Entry 4ELT (X-ray diffraction, 2.20 A resolution); this record covers chains A and C of the 3 polymer chains in the assembly.

# Chain A
Molecule: DNA polymerase I, thermostable
From: Thermus aquaticus
Notes: EC 2.7.7.7
Reference sequence: P19821 (DPO1_THEAQ); numbering as in UniProt (aligned over 293-832)
Amino-acid sequence (540 residues; row label = number of the first residue in the row):
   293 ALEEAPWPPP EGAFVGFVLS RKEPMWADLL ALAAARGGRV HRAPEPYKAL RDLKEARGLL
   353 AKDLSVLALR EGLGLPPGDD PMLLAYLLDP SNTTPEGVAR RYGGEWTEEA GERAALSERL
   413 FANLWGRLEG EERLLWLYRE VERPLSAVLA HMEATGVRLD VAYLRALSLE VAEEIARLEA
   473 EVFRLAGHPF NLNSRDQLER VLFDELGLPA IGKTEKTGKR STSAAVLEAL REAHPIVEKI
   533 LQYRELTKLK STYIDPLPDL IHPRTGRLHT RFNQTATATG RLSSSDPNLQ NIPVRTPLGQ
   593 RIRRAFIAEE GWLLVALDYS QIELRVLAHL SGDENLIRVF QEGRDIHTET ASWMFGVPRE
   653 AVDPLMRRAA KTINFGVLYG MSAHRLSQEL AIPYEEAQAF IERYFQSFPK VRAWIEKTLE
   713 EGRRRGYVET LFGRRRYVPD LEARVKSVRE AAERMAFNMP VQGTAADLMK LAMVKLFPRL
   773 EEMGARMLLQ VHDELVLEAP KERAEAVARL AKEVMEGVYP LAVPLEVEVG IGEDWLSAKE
Unresolved in the structure: 293
Ion coordination: Mg2+ site 1: Asp-610, Tyr-611, Asp-785 (together with 0R5); Mg2+ site 2: Asp-610, Asp-785 (together with 0R5)
Small-molecule neighbours: 0R5 (2'-deoxy-5-[(4-ethynylphenyl)ethynyl]uridine 5'-(tetrahydrogen triphosphate)): Arg-573, Arg-587, Asp-610, Tyr-611, Ser-612, Gln-613, Ile-614, Glu-615, His-639, Arg-659, Arg-660, Lys-663, Thr-664, Phe-667, Tyr-671, Asp-785
Reported in the primary citation:
  - conformationally variable residues (side-chain flip): Arg-587, Arg-660
  - binding site for 0R5: Arg-587, Lys-663
  - binding site for the 12-nt DNA strand: Arg-587

# Chain C
Molecule: 16-nt DNA strand
Sequence (16 nucleotides; row label = number of the first residue in the row):
   201 AAAAGGCGCC GTGGTC

# Chain A / chain C interface
Contacting residue pairs - 60 pairs, chain A then chain C:
  Asn-483(A) / DT212(C)  hydrogen bond to the phosphate
  Asn-485(A) / DG211(C)  phosphate contact
  Asn-485(A) / DT212(C)  hydrogen bond to the phosphate
  Ser-486(A) / DT212(C)  hydrogen bond to the phosphate
  Ser-486(A) / DG213(C)  hydrogen bond to the phosphate
  Asp-488(A) / DG213(C)  sugar contact
  Gln-489(A) / DG213(C)  hydrogen bond to the phosphate
  Ile-503(A) / DA201(C)  base contact
  Gly-504(A) / DA201(C)  sugar contact
  Lys-505(A) / DA201(C)  sugar contact
  Ser-513(A) / DA201(C)  sugar contact
  Ser-515(A) / DA201(C)  hydrogen bond to the phosphate
  Ala-517(A) / DA201(C)  base contact
  Ala-517(A) / DA202(C)  base contact
  Val-518(A) / DA201(C)  base contact
  Ala-521(A) / DA201(C)  base contact
  Ser-543(A) / DC210(C)  sugar contact
  Ser-543(A) / DG211(C)  phosphate contact
  Thr-544(A) / DC210(C)  sugar contact
  Pro-548(A) / DC210(C)  phosphate contact
  Ala-568(A) / DG208(C)  phosphate contact
  Thr-569(A) / DC207(C)  phosphate contact
  Ala-570(A) / DG206(C)  phosphate contact
  Ala-570(A) / DC207(C)  hydrogen bond to the phosphate
  Thr-571(A) / DG206(C)  sugar contact
  Arg-573(A) / DG205(C)  base contact
  Arg-573(A) / DG206(C)  base contact
  Ser-575(A) / DC207(C)  phosphate contact
  Ser-575(A) / DG208(C)  hydrogen bond to the phosphate
  Ser-576(A) / DG208(C)  sugar contact
  Ser-577(A) / DG208(C)  phosphate contact
  Ser-577(A) / DC209(C)  phosphate contact
  Asp-578(A) / DC209(C)  hydrogen bond to the phosphate
  Asn-580(A) / DG208(C)  hydrogen bond to the sugar
  Asn-580(A) / DC209(C)  sugar contact
  Thr-664(A) / DA204(C)  base contact
  Phe-667(A) / DA204(C)  base contact
  Gly-668(A) / DA204(C)  sugar contact
  Tyr-671(A) / DA204(C)  sugar contact
  Gly-672(A) / DA203(C)  base contact
  Gly-672(A) / DA204(C)  sugar contact
  Met-673(A) / DA204(C)  hydrogen bond to the sugar
  Ser-674(A) / DA203(C)  base contact
  Ser-674(A) / DA204(C)  hydrogen bond to the phosphate
  His-676(A) / DA201(C)  base contact
  Arg-677(A) / DA202(C)  base contact
  Arg-677(A) / DA204(C)  salt bridge to the phosphate
  Gln-680(A) / DA201(C)  base contact
  Gln-680(A) / DA202(C)  base contact
  Glu-681(A) / DA202(C)  hydrogen bond to the base
  Arg-728(A) / DG206(C)  salt bridge to the phosphate
  Glu-742(A) / DA203(C)  base contact
  Arg-746(A) / DA203(C)  sugar contact
  Arg-746(A) / DA204(C)  hydrogen bond to the phosphate
  Arg-746(A) / DG205(C)  salt bridge to the phosphate
  Met-747(A) / DG205(C)  phosphate contact
  Met-747(A) / DG206(C)  phosphate contact
  Asn-750(A) / DG205(C)  sugar contact
  Gln-754(A) / DG205(C)  hydrogen bond to the base
  Gln-754(A) / DG206(C)  hydrogen bond to the sugar
Also at the interface, not in a pair above, chain A (47 interface residues in all): Lys-540, Asn-565, Pro-579, His-784

# In short
47 residues of chain A face 13 of chain C across their interface, with 16 hydrogen bonds and 3 salt bridges.
Polar contacts include Glu-681(A)/DA202(C), Gln-754(A)/DG205(C) and Asn-580(A)/DG208(C). Chain A binds
compound 0R5. From the paper: a binding site for 0R5 at Arg-587(A) and Lys-663(A); a binding site for the
12-nt DNA strand at Arg-587(A).
Chain A is DNA polymerase I, thermostable (Thermus aquaticus) and chain C is a 16-nt DNA strand; the
structure, Snapshot of the large fragment of DNA polymerase I from Thermus Aquaticus processing modified
pyrimidines, was determined by X-ray diffraction (same publication as 4ELU).
